PDB entry 8Q16 | electron microscopy, 3.60 A resolution | chains C and I of the 10 polymer chains in the assembly

[Chain C]
Molecule: Histone H2B.4
UniProt: A2WKP5 (H2B4_ORYSI); residues 1-153 here = UniProt positions 1-153
Sequence (153 residues; row label = number of the first residue in the row):
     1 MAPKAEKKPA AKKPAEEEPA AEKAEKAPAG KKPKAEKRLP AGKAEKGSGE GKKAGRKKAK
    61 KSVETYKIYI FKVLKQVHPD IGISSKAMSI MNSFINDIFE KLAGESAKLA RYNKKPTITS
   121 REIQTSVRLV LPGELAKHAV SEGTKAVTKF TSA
Unresolved in the structure: 1-58, 153
Curated features (UniProtKB/Swiss-Prot):
  - modified residue (N6-acetyllysine): Lys7, Lys37
  - cross-link: Lys149 (Glycyl lysine isopeptide (Lys-Gly) (interchain with G-Cter in ubiquitin))

[Chain I]
Molecule: Widom 601
Sequence (147 nucleotides; each row starts with the number of its first residue; numbers below 1 keep their minus sign (DA-73 is residue -73)):
   -73 ACAGGATGTA TATATCTGAC ACGTGCCTGG AGACTAGGGA GTAATCCCCT TGGCGGTTAA
   -13 AACGCGGGGG ACAGCGCGTA CGTGCGTTTA AGCGGTGCTA GAGCTGTCTA CGACCAATTG
    47 AGCGGCCTCG GCACCGGGAT TCTCCAG

[Interface between chain C and chain I]
Contacting residue pairs (8):
  Lys60(C) with DG51(I), phosphate contact
  Ser62(C) with DC49(I), hydrogen bond to the phosphate; DG50(I), hydrogen bond to the phosphate
  Val63(C) with DG50(I), phosphate contact
  Thr65(C) with DC49(I), phosphate contact
  Ile68(C) with DG48(I), sugar contact; DC49(I), phosphate contact
  Tyr69(C) with DG48(I), hydrogen bond to the phosphate
Other interface residues (no listed pair), chain C (7 interface residues in all): Glu64

[Overview]
Chain C and chain I form an interface of 7 and 4 residues respectively; the contacts include 3 hydrogen bonds.
Polar contacts include Ser62(C)-DC49(I), Ser62(C)-DG50(I) and Tyr69(C)-DG48(I).
Chain C is Histone H2B.4 and chain I is Widom 601; the structure, CryoEM structure of rice nucleosome
containing a H4 variant chimera, was determined by electron microscopy, deposited together with 8Q15.
